3QWZ - chains A and B; structure by X-ray diffraction, 2.00 A resolution.

== Chain A ==
Protein: Transitional endoplasmic reticulum ATPase
Organism: Homo sapiens
UniProtKB: P55072 (TERA_HUMAN); residues 1-208 here = UniProt positions 1-208
Amino-acid sequence (211 residues; numbered -2 to 208; the number before each row is that of its first residue; numbers below 1 keep their minus sign (Gly-2 is residue -2)):
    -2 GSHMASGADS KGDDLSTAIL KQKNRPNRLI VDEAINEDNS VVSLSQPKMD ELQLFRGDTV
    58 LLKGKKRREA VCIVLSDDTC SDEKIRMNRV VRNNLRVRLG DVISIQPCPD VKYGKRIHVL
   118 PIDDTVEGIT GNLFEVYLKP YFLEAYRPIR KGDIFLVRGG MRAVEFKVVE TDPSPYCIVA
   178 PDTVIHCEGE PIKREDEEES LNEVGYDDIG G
Not modelled in the structure: -2 to 22, 200-208
Modified / non-standard residues: Lys62 (n-dimethyl-lysine; MLY); Lys164 (n-dimethyl-lysine; MLY)
Construct notes: expression tag (-2 to 0)
Curated features (UniProtKB/Swiss-Prot):
  - modified residue: Ala2 (N-acetylalanine), Ser3 (Phosphoserine), Ser7 (Phosphoserine), Ser13 (Phosphoserine), Ser37 (Phosphoserine)
  - cross-link (Glycyl lysine isopeptide (Lys-Gly)): Lys8 (interchain with G-Cter in SUMO2), Lys18 (interchain with G-Cter in SUMO2)
  - natural variant: Arg95 (R95G: In IBMPFD1), Gly97 (G97E: In CMT2Y), Ile126 (I126F: In IBMPFD1; uncertain significance), Arg155 (R155C: In IBMPFD1; R155H: In FTDALS6 and IBMPFD1; R155L: In IBMPFD1; R155P: In IBMPFD1; R155S: In IBMPFD1), Arg159 (R159G: In FTDALS6; R159H: In IBMPFD1), Ala160 (A160T: In IBMPFD1; uncertain significance), Glu185 (E185K: In CMT2Y), Arg191 (R191Q: In FTDALS6 and IBMPFD1), Leu198 (L198W: In IBMPFD1)
  - mutagenesis: Phe52 to Asp55 (Abolishes interaction with NPLOC4; when associated with A-110), Arg53 (R53A: Minor effect on affinity for ATP and ADP), Arg86 (R86A: Strongly increased affinity for ATP. Strongly reduced affinity for ADP), Tyr110 (Y110A: Abolishes interaction with NPLOC4; when associated with 52-A--A-55), Arg113 to His115 (Severely reduced binding to DERL1), Phe131 (F131R: Severely reduced binding to DERL1), Leu140 (L140D: Severely reduced binding to DERL1), Asp179 (D179R: No effect on binding to DERL1), His183 (H183W: Severely reduced binding to DERL1)

== Chain B ==
Protein: FAS-associated factor 1
Organism: Homo sapiens
Notes: fragment: FAF1 UBX domain
UniProtKB: Q9UNN5 (FAF1_HUMAN); residue numbers follow UniProt; this construct covers 571-650
Amino-acid sequence (84 residues; numbered 567 to 650; the number before each row is that of its first residue):
   567 GSHMEPVSKL RIRTPSGEFL ERRFLASNKL QIVFDFVASK GFPWDEYKLL STFPRRDVTQ
   627 LDPNKSLLEV KLFPQETLFL EAKE
Not modelled in the structure: 567-569
Modified / non-standard residues: Lys614 (n-dimethyl-lysine; MLY); Lys649 (n-dimethyl-lysine; MLY)
Construct notes: expression tag (567-570)
Curated features (UniProtKB/Swiss-Prot):
  - modified residue: Thr580 (Phosphothreonine), Ser582 (Phosphoserine)

== How chain A and chain B interact ==
Pairs across the interface (33; chain A residue first):
  Asn33(A) - Phe619(B)
  Gln43(A) - Gln641(B)
  Asp47(A) - Gln641(B)
  Leu51(A) - Gln641(B)
  Phe52(A) - Lys575(B)
  Phe52(A) - Arg577(B)
  Phe52(A) - Gln641(B)
  Phe52(A) - Glu642(B)
  Phe52(A) - Thr643(B)
  Arg53(A) - Phe619(B)  hydrogen bond (side chain-backbone)
  Arg53(A) - Pro620(B)
  Arg53(A) - Gln641(B)
  Arg53(A) - Glu642(B)
  Arg53(A) - Thr643(B)  hydrogen bond (backbone-backbone)
  Gly54(A) - Thr618(B)
  Gly54(A) - Thr643(B)
  Asp55(A) - Arg577(B)  salt bridge
  Asp55(A) - Thr643(B)  hydrogen bond
  Ile70(A) - Thr618(B)
  Leu72(A) - Phe619(B)
  Pro106(A) - Phe585(B)
  Val108(A) - Arg579(B)  hydrogen bond (backbone-side chain)
  Lys109(A) - Arg579(B)
  Tyr110(A) - Arg579(B)
  Tyr110(A) - Pro581(B)
  Tyr110(A) - Phe645(B)
  Glu141(A) - Lys614(B)
  Glu141(A) - Arg621(B)  salt bridge
  Ala142(A) - Arg621(B)
  Tyr143(A) - Arg579(B)
  Tyr143(A) - Arg621(B)
  Tyr143(A) - Phe645(B)  hydrophobic
  Pro178(A) - Glu647(B)
Other interface residues (no listed pair), chain A (20 interface residues in all): Asp35, Val38
Other interface residues (no listed pair), chain B (18 interface residues in all): Leu576, Pro640, Leu646

== In short ==
Chain A and chain B form an interface of 20 and 18 residues respectively, with 4 hydrogen bonds and 2 salt
bridges. Polar pairs include Asp55(A)-Arg577(B), Glu141(A)-Arg621(B) and Arg53(A)-Phe619(B). Curated
annotation (UniProt) lists 13 mutagenesis sites on chain A.
Chain A is Transitional endoplasmic reticulum ATPase and chain B is FAS-associated factor 1, both from Homo
sapiens; the structure, Crystal structure of FAF1 UBX-p97N-domain complex, was determined by X-ray
diffraction.
